PDB entry 8EXR | electron microscopy, 3.80 A resolution | chains A and C of the 3 polymer chains in the assembly

Chain A (and C):
Molecule: Beta-lactam sensor/signal transducer BlaR1
Source organism: Staphylococcus aureus
Notes: chain C of this document is another copy of the same molecule, construct and numbering; everything in this record applies to it too
Reference sequence: Q00419 (Q00419_STAAU); numbering as in UniProt (aligned over 1-585)
Chain sequence (602 residues; each row starts with the number of its first residue):
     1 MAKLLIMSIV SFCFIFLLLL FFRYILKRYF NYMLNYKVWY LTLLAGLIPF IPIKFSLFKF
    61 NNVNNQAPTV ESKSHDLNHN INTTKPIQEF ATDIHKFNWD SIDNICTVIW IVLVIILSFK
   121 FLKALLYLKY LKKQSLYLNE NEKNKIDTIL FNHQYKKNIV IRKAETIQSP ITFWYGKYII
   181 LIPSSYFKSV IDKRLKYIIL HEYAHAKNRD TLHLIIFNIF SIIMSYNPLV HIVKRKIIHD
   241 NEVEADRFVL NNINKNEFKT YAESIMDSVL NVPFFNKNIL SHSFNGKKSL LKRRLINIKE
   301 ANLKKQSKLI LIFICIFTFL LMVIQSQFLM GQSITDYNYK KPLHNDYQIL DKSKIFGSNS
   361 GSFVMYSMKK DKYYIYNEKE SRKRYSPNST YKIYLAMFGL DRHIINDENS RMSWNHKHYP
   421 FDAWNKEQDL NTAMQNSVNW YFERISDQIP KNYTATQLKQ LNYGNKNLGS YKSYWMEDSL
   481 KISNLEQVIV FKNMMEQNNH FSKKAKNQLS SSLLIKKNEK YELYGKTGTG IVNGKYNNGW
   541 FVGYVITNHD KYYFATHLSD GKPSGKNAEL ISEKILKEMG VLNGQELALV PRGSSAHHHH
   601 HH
Not modelled in the structure: 56-97, 284-602 (chain C: 1-283, 338-602)
Differences from the reference sequence: expression tag (586-602)
Ion coordination: Zn2+: H201, H205, E242
Residues lining bound ligands: P6L ((2S)-3-{[{[(2S)-2,3-dihydroxypropyl]oxy}(hydroxy)phosphoryl]oxy}-2-[(6E)-hexadec-6-enoyloxy]propyl (8E)-octadec-8-enoate): R23, P228, L229, I232, R235, K236, D240
From the paper describing this entry:
  - Zn2+ coordination: H201, H205, E242
  - catalytic residues: H201, H205, E242
  - catalytic residues: E202 (proposed by the authors, not directly observed)
  - self-association interface (contacts with another copy of this molecule); pairs are residue here / residue on that copy: D246-R294 (salt bridge)
  - contacts within the chain: Y197-Y261 (pi stacking), H205-D210, H201-Y261
  - specificity-determining residues: H282, F284
  - conformationally variable residues: F284
  - post-translational modification sites: S283, G331

How chain A and chain C interact:
Contacting residue pairs (8):
  S268(A) with F284(C)
  V269(A) with N285(C); K292(C), hydrogen bond (backbone-side chain)
  V272(A) with K292(C), hydrogen bond (backbone-side chain)
  F274(A) with N285(C); K288(C); K292(C)
  S283(A) with F284(C)
Other interface residues (no listed pair), chain A (11 interface residues in all): P170, H201, E202, R235, L270, P273
Other interface residues (no listed pair), chain C (6 interface residues in all): K287, L295

Summary:
The interface between chain A and chain C involves 11 residues on one side and 6 on the other, with 2 hydrogen
bonds. Polar contacts include V269(A)-K292(C) and V272(A)-K292(C). Chain A binds compound P6L. From the paper:
catalytic residues H201(A), H205(A) and E242(A) among others; Zn2+ coordination by H201(A), H205(A) and
E242(A).
Chain A and chain C are both Beta-lactam sensor/signal transducer BlaR1 (Staphylococcus aureus); the
structure, Cryo-EM structure of S. aureus BlaR1 TM and zinc metalloprotease domain, was determined by electron
microscopy, deposited together with 8EXP, 8EXQ, 8EXS and 8EXT.
